2FS7 - chain A; structure by X-ray diffraction, 1.55 A resolution.

Chain A:
Protein: Cellular retinoic acid-binding protein 2
From: Homo sapiens
Reference sequence: P29373 (RABP2_HUMAN); residues 1-137 here = UniProt positions 1-137
Sequence (137 residues; each row starts with the number of its first residue):
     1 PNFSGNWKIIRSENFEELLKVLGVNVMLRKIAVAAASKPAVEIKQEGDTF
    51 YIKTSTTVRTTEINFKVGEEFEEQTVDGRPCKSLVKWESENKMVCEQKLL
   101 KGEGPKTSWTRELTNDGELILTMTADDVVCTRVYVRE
Disordered / not traced: 1
From the paper describing this entry:
  - binding site for chloride ion: Arg111

Summary:
The paper reports a binding site for chloride ion at Arg111.
Chain A is Cellular retinoic acid-binding protein 2 (Homo sapiens); the structure, Crystal Structure of
Apo-Cellular Retinoic Acid Binding Protein Type II At 1.55 Angstroms Resolution, was determined by X-ray
diffraction (same publication as 2FR3, 2FRS and 2FS6).
